Entry 5CSU (X-ray diffraction, 2.53 A resolution); this record covers chains A and B.

== Chain A (and B) ==
Molecule: 4-alpha-glucanotransferase DPE1, chloroplastic/amyloplastic
Source organism: Arabidopsis thaliana
Notes: EC 2.4.1.25; chain B of this document is another copy of the same molecule, construct and numbering; everything in this record applies to it too
UniProtKB: Q9LV91 (DPE1_ARATH); numbering as in UniProt (aligned over 46-576)
Amino-acid sequence (564 residues; row label = number of the first residue in the row):
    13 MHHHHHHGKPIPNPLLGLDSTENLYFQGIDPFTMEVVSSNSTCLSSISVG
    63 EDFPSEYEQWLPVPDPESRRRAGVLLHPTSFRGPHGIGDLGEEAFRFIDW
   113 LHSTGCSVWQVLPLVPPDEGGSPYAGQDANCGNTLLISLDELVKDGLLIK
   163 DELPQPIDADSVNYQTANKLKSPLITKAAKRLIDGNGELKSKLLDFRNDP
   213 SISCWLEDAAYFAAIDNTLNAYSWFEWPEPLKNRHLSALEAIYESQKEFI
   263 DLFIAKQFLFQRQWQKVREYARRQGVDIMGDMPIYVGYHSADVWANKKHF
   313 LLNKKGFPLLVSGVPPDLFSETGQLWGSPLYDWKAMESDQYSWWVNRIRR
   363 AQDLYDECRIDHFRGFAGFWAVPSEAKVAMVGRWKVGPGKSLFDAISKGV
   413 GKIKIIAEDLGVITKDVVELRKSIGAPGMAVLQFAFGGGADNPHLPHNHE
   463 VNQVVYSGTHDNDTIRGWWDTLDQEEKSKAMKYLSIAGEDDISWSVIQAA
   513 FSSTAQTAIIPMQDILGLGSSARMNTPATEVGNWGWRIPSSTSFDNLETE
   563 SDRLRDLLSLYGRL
Unresolved in the structure: 13-58
Construct notes: initiating methionine (13); expression tag (14-45)
Small-molecule neighbours: 4-amino-4,6-dideoxy-alpha-D-glucopyranose / beta-D-glucopyranose / alpha-D-glucopyranose / 5-hydroxymethyl-chonduritol: Asp-130, Ser-134, Tyr-136, Ala-137, Val-326, Asp-329, Leu-330, Phe-331, Gln-336, Leu-337, Trp-338, Gly-339, Arg-371, Asp-373, His-374, Arg-376, Glu-420, Asp-421, Leu-422, Gly-423, Phe-446, Asn-454, His-456, His-472, Asp-473, Asn-537, Thr-538, Pro-539, Ala-540, Thr-541, Glu-542, Trp-546
What the authors report for this chain:
  - catalytic residues: Asp-373, Glu-420 (by similarity / conservation)
  - catalytic residues: Asp-473 (proposed by the authors, not directly observed)

== How chain A and chain B interact ==
Pairs across the interface - 85 pairs, chain A then chain B:
  Ile-59(A) with Val-398(B), hydrophobic
  Ser-60(A) with Val-398(B)
  Val-61(A) with Trp-345(B), hydrophobic; Glu-349(B); Val-398(B); Gly-399(B); Pro-400(B), hydrophobic
  Gly-62(A) with Lys-397(B); Val-398(B), hydrogen bond (backbone-backbone)
  Glu-63(A) with Lys-397(B); Val-398(B), hydrogen bond (backbone-backbone)
  Asp-64(A) with Arg-395(B), salt bridge; Trp-396(B); Lys-397(B), salt bridge
  Phe-65(A) with Arg-395(B); Trp-396(B), hydrogen bond (backbone-backbone); Lys-397(B); Val-398(B), hydrophobic; Asp-428(B)
  Tyr-69(A) with Arg-376(B), hydrogen bond; Gly-380(B); Trp-396(B), hydrophobic; Thr-426(B), hydrogen bond; Asp-428(B), hydrogen bond
  Glu-70(A) with Trp-396(B); Val-424(B)
  Trp-72(A) with Thr-426(B); Lys-427(B), hydrogen bond (backbone-backbone); Asp-428(B)
  Leu-73(A) with Ile-425(B); Lys-427(B)
  Pro-74(A) with Ile-425(B)
  Arg-82(A) with His-459(B)
  Glu-349(A) with Val-61(B)
  Arg-376(A) with Tyr-69(B), hydrogen bond
  Gly-380(A) with Tyr-69(B)
  Arg-395(A) with Asp-64(B), salt bridge
  Trp-396(A) with Asp-64(B); Phe-65(B), hydrogen bond (backbone-backbone); Tyr-69(B), hydrophobic; Glu-70(B)
  Lys-397(A) with Gly-62(B); Glu-63(B); Asp-64(B); Phe-65(B)
  Val-398(A) with Ile-59(B), hydrophobic; Ser-60(B); Val-61(B); Gly-62(B), hydrogen bond (backbone-backbone); Glu-63(B), hydrogen bond (backbone-backbone); Phe-65(B), hydrophobic
  Val-424(A) with Glu-70(B)
  Ile-425(A) with Leu-73(B); Pro-74(B)
  Thr-426(A) with Tyr-69(B), hydrogen bond; Trp-72(B)
  Lys-427(A) with Trp-72(B), hydrogen bond (backbone-backbone)
  Asp-428(A) with Phe-65(B); Tyr-69(B), hydrogen bond; Trp-72(B)
  Ala-452(A) with Ser-571(B); Leu-572(B); Gly-574(B)
  Pro-458(A) with Thr-516(B)
  His-459(A) with Arg-82(B); Ser-514(B); Thr-516(B); Leu-572(B); Tyr-573(B), hydrogen bond (side chain-backbone); Gly-574(B)
  His-461(A) with Thr-516(B)
  Lys-494(A) with Leu-572(B)
  Tyr-495(A) with Leu-572(B), hydrogen bond (side chain-backbone)
  Ser-514(A) with His-459(B)
  Thr-516(A) with His-459(B); His-461(B); Thr-516(B)
  Ser-571(A) with Ala-452(B)
  Leu-572(A) with Ala-452(B); His-459(B); Lys-494(B); Tyr-495(B), hydrogen bond (backbone-side chain)
  Tyr-573(A) with His-459(B), hydrogen bond (backbone-side chain)
  Gly-574(A) with Ala-452(B); His-459(B)
Other interface residues (no listed pair), chain A (45 interface residues in all): Val-75, Pro-327, Lys-346, Ala-379, Gly-399, Val-430, Asn-460, Ser-515
Other interface residues (no listed pair), chain B (47 interface residues in all): Pro-327, Lys-346, Ala-379, Val-430, Pro-458, Asn-460, Gln-510, Ser-515

== In short ==
45 residues of chain A face 47 of chain B across their interface, with 18 hydrogen bonds and 3 salt bridges.
Polar pairs include Asp-64(A)/Arg-395(B), Asp-64(A)/Lys-397(B) and Tyr-69(A)/Arg-376(B). Chain A binds
4-amino-4,6-dideoxy-alpha-D-glucopyranose / beta-D-glucopyranose / alpha-D-glucopyranose /
5-hydroxymethyl-chonduritol. From the paper: catalytic residues Asp-373(A), Glu-420(A) and Asp-473(A).
Chain A and chain B are both 4-alpha-glucanotransferase DPE1, chloroplastic/amyloplastic (Arabidopsis
thaliana); the structure, Disproportionating enzyme 1 from Arabidopsis - acarviostatin soak, was determined by
X-ray diffraction (same publication as 5CPQ, 5CPS, 5CPT, 5CQ1 and 5CSY).
